Entry 8FYD (electron microscopy, 3.90 A resolution); this record covers chains J and B of the 10 polymer chains in the assembly.

[Chain J]
Molecule: 78-nt DNA strand
Sequence (78 nucleotides; numbered 1 to 78; the number before each row is that of its first residue):
     1 TGCGCGTGGGATCACCCCCGCTCGTGCGGGAAAGACAGTAATGGATTCCT
    51 TTATTTTCGCCCTTTTACGCTTACTGAC
Disordered / not traced: 50-78

[Chain B]
Molecule: Cas1
Amino-acid sequence (316 residues; row label = number of the first residue in the row):
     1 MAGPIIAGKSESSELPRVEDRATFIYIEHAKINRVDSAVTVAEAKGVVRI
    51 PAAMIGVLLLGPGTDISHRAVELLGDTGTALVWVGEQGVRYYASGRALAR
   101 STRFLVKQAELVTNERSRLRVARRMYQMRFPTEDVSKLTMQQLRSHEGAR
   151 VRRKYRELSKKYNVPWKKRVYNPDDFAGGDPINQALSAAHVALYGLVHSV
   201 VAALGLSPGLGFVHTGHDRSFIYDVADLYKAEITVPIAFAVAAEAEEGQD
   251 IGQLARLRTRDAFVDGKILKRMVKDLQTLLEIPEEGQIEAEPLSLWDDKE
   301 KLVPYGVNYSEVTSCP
Disordered / not traced: 1-19, 312-316

[Chain J / chain B interface]
Contacting residue pairs - 11 pairs, chain J then chain B:
  DT1(J) - Arg152(B)  phosphate contact
  DG2(J) - Gly148(B)  phosphate contact
  DG2(J) - Ala149(B)  phosphate contact
  DG2(J) - Arg152(B)  salt bridge to the phosphate
  DG2(J) - Arg153(B)  salt bridge to the phosphate
  DC3(J) - Ser145(B)  hydrogen bond to the phosphate
  DC3(J) - His146(B)  phosphate contact
  DC3(J) - Ala149(B)  phosphate contact
  DC3(J) - Arg152(B)  base contact
  DG4(J) - Gln141(B)  phosphate contact
  DG4(J) - Ser145(B)  hydrogen bond to the phosphate
Also at the interface, not in a pair above, chain B (8 interface residues in all): Arg156

[Summary]
The interface between chain J and chain B involves 4 residues on one side and 8 on the other, with 2 hydrogen
bonds and 2 salt bridges. Polar contacts include DC3(J)-Ser145(B), DG4(J)-Ser145(B) and DG2(J)-Arg152(B).
Here chain J is a 78-nt DNA strand and chain B is Cas1. Entry 8FYD (Cryo-EM structure of
Cas1:Cas2-DEDDh:half-site integration complex bent CRISPR repeat conformation) was determined by electron
microscopy together with 8FY9, 8FYA, 8FYB and 8FYC from the same study.
